Entry 3ZDU (X-ray diffraction, 2.20 A resolution); this record covers chain A.

[Chain A]
Name: Cyclin-dependent kinase-like 3
From: Homo sapiens
Notes: EC 2.7.11.22; fragment: kinase domain, residues 1-324
Reference sequence: Q8IVW4 (CDKL3_HUMAN); residue numbers follow UniProt; this construct covers 1-324
Sequence (325 residues; numbered 0 to 324; the number before each row is that of its first residue; numbering starts at 0):
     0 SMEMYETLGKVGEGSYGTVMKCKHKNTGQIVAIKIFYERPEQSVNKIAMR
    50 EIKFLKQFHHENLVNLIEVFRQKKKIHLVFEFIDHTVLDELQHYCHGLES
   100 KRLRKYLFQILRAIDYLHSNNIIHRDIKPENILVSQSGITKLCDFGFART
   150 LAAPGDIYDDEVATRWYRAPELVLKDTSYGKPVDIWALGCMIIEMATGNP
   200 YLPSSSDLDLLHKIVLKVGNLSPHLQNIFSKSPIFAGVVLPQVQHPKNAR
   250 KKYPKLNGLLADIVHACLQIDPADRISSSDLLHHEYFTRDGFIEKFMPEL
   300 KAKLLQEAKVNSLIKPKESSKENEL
Unresolved in the structure: 0, 37-43, 150-154, 310-324
Sequence notes: expression tag (0); engineered mutation Asp-158 (Thr in Q8IVW4), Glu-160 (Tyr in Q8IVW4)
Bound ions: Zn2+ site 1: His-92, His-211; Na+: Asp-125, Asp-143; Zn2+ site 2: Asp-175, His-223, His-282
Small-molecule neighbours: 38R ([4-({4-[(3-cyclopentyl-1H-pyrazol-5-yl)amino]pyrimidin-2-yl}amino)phenyl]acetonitrile): Val-10, Gly-11, Tyr-15, Val-18, Ala-31, Lys-33, Val-63, Phe-79, Glu-80, Phe-81, Ile-82, Asp-83, His-84, Thr-85, Asp-88, Glu-129, Asn-130, Leu-132, Cys-142, Asp-143
UniProt features mapped onto this chain:
  - motif: Asn-44 to Glu-50 ([NKR]KIAxRE)
  - active site: Asp-125 (Proton acceptor)
  - binding site (ATP): Val-10 to Val-18, Lys-33

[Summary]
Ligands of chain A: compound 38R. The Zn2+ site 1 is built by His-92 and His-211. The Na+ site is built by
Asp-125 and Asp-143. Curated annotation (UniProt) lists active-site residue Asp-125 and 10 ATP-binding
residues.
Chain A is Cyclin-dependent kinase-like 3 (Homo sapiens); the structure, Crystal structure of the human CDKL3
kinase domain, was determined by X-ray diffraction together with 4BGQ, 4BBM, 4AGU and 4AAA from the same
study.
